PDB entry 7C2N | X-ray diffraction, 2.82 A resolution | chain A

[Chain A]
Molecule: Drug exporters of the RND superfamily-like protein, Endolysin
Source organism: Mycolicibacterium smegmatis MC2 155
Notes: EC 3.2.1.17
UniProtKB: chimeric construct of I7G2R2, A0A097J809: residues 1-748 from I7G2R2 (I7G2R2_MYCS2) positions 1-748 (same numbers); residues 751-910 from A0A097J809 positions 2-161 (UniProt number = residue number - 749)
Sequence (934 residues; numbered -4 to 929; the number before each row is that of its first residue; numbers below 1 keep their minus sign (Phe-4 is residue -4)):
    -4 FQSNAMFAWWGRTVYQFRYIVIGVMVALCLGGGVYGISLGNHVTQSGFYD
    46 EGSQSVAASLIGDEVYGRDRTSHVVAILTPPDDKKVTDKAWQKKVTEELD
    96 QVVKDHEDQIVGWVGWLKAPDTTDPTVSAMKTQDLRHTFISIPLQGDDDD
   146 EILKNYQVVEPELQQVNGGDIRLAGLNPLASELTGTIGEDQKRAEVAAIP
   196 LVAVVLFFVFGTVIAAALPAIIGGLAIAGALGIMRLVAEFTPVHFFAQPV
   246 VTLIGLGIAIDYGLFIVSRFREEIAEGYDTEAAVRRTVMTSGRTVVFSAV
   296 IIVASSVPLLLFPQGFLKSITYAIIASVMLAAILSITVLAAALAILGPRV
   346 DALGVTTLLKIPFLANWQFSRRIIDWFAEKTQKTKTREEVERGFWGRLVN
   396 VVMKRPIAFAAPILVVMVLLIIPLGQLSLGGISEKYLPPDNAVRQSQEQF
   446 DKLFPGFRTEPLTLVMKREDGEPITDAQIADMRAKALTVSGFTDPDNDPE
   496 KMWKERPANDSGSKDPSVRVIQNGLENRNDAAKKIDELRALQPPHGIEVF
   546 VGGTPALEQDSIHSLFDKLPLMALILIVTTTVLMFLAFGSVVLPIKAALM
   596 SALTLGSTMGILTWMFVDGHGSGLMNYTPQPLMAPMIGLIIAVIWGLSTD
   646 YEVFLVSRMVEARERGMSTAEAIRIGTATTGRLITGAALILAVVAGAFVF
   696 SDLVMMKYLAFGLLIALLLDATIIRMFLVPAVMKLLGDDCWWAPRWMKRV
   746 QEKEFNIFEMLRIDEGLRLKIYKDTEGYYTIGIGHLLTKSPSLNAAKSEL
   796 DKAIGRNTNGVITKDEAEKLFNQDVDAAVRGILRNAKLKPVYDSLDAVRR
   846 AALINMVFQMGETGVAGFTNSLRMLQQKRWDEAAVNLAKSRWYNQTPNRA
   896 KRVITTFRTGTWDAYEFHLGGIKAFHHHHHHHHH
Unresolved in the structure: 355-388
Differences from the reference sequence: expression tag (-4 to 0, 911-929); linker (749-750); engineered mutation Thr803 (Cys54 in A0A097J809), Ala846 (Cys97 in A0A097J809)
Ligand contacts:
  - FG0 (1'-(2,3-dihydro-1,4-benzodioxin-6-ylmethyl)spiro[6,7-dihydrothieno[3,2-c]pyran-4,4'-piperidine]): Ile249, Ile253, Asp256, Tyr257, Phe260, Thr289, Val290, Ser293, Ile297, Val638, Gly641, Leu642, Asp645, Tyr646, Phe649, Ala682, Leu686
  - L6T (alpha-D-glucopyranosyl 6-O-dodecyl-alpha-D-glucopyranoside), molecule 1: Gln-3, Phe2, Arg288, Thr289, Val291, Phe292, Val295, Leu581, Ala582, Ser652, Arg653, Glu656, Arg744
  - L6T, molecule 2: Gln40, Phe43, Tyr44, Glu46, Val51, Ser54, Leu55, Asp58, Arg63, Asp64, Asp144, Leu171, Ala175, Leu178, Thr179, His239, Phe240, Phe241, Ile427, Arg501, Leu552, Leu698, Met700
  - L6T, molecule 3: Thr66, Ser67, Val70, Val109, Asp119, Thr121, Val122, Met125, Phe134, Ser136, Gly170, Leu171, Gln442, Phe445, Phe452, Arg453
  - L6T, molecule 4: Arg188, Ala192, Leu196, Pro433, Asp435, Met620, Asn621, Ala687, Val688, Gly691, Ala692, Phe695, Asp697
  - L6T, molecule 5: Ile606, Trp609, Met610, His615, Gly616, Ser617, Gly618, Leu619, Leu709, Ile710, Leu713
  - N-(2-acetamido)iminodiacetic acid (MHA; (carbamoylmethyl-carboxymethyl-amino)-acetic acid), molecule 1: Asp759, Gln854, Gln890, Thr891, Pro892, Asn893, Arg894, Ala895, Ile917, Lys918, Ala919
  - N-(2-acetamido)iminodiacetic acid (MHA), molecule 2: Gly862, Phe863, Thr864, Asn865, Ser866, Asn881

[In short]
Bound to chain A: 5 copies of compound L6T, N-(2-acetamido)iminodiacetic acid and compound FG0.
Chain A is Drug exporters of the RND superfamily-like protein, Endolysin (Mycolicibacterium smegmatis MC2
155); the structure, Crystal structure of mycolic acid transporter MmpL3 from Mycobacterium smegmatis
complexed with SPIRO, was determined by X-ray diffraction (same publication as 7C2M).
